Entry 1TZM (X-ray diffraction, 2.08 A resolution); this record covers chains A and C of the 4 polymer chains in the assembly.

[Chain A (and C)]
Protein: 1-aminocyclopropane-1-carboxylate deaminase
From: Pseudomonas sp
Notes: EC 3.5.99.7; chain C of this document is another copy of the same molecule, construct and numbering; everything in this record applies to it too
UniProt: Q00740 (1A1D_PSEUD); residue numbers follow UniProt; this construct covers 1-338
Chain sequence (338 residues; numbered 1 to 338; the number before each row is that of its first residue):
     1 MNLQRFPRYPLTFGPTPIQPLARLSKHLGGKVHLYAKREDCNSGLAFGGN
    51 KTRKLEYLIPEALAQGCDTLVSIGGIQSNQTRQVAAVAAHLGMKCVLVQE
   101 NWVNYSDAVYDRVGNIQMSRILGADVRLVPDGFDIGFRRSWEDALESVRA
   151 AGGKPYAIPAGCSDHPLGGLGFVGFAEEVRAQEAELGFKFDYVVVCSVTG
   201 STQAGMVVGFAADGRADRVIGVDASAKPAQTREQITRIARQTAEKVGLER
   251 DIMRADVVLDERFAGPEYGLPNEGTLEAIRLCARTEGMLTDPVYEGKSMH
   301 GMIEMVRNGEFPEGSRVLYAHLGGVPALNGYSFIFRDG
Disordered / not traced: 132-138 (chain C: fully traced)
Swiss-Prot annotation at these positions:
  - active site: Ser78 (Nucleophile)
  - modified residue: Lys51 (N6-(pyridoxal phosphate)lysine)
Glycans and other covalent adducts: pyridoxal phosphate (PLP) linked to Lys51
Small-molecule neighbours: 3-chloro-D-alanine / amino-acrylate / pyridoxal phosphate: Asn50, Lys54, Ile73, Gly74, Ser78, Asn79, Gln80, Trp102, Ala160, Gly161, Ser163, Cys196, Ser197, Val198, Thr199, Gly200, Ser201, Thr202, Tyr268, Tyr294, Glu295, Leu322, Gly323, Gly324

[Chain A / chain C interface]
Residue-residue contacts (7):
  Ala108(A) - Val109(C)  hydrophobic
  Ala108(A) - Arg112(C)  hydrogen bond (backbone-side chain)
  Val109(A) - Ala108(C)  hydrophobic
  Asp111(A) - Arg112(C)  salt bridge
  Arg112(A) - Ala108(C)
  Arg112(A) - Asp111(C)  salt bridge
  Arg112(A) - Arg112(C)

[Summary]
The chain A/chain C interface involves 4 residues from each chain; the contacts include 1 hydrogen bond and 2
salt bridges. Among the polar pairs are Asp111(A)-Arg112(C) and Ala108(A)-Arg112(C). Bound to chain A:
3-chloro-D-alanine / amino-acrylate / pyridoxal phosphate.
Chain A and chain C are both 1-aminocyclopropane-1-carboxylate deaminase (Pseudomonas sp); the structure,
Crystal structure of ACC deaminase complexed with substrate analog b-chloro-D-alanine, was determined by X-ray
diffraction, deposited together with 1TYZ, 1TZ2, 1TZJ and 1TZK.
